Entry 1WXH (X-ray diffraction, 1.90 A resolution); this record covers chain A.

[Chain A]
Protein: NH(3)-dependent NAD(+) synthetase
Source organism: Escherichia coli
Notes: EC 6.3.1.5
UniProtKB: P18843 (NADE_ECOLI); residue numbers follow UniProt; this construct covers 1-275
Amino-acid sequence (275 residues; each row starts with the number of its first residue):
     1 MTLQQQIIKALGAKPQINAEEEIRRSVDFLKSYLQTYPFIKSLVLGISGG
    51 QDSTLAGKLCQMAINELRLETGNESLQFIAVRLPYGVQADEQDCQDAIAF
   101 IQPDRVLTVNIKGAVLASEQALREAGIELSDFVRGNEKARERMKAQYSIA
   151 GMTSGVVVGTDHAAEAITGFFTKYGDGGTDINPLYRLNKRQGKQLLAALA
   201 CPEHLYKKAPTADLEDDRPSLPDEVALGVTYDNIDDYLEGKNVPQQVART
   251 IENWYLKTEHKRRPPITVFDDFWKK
Unresolved in the structure: 1, 88-90, 208-223
Residues lining bound ligands: NAD (nicotinamide-adenine-dinucleotide): Phe132, Asn136, Arg140, Phe170, Phe171, Thr172, Lys173, Val225, Ala226, Leu227, Trp254, His260, Lys261, Ile266
Swiss-Prot annotation at these positions:
  - binding site (deamido-NAD(+)): Tyr33, Asn136, Arg140, Lys173, Asp180, His260, Lys261
  - binding site (ATP): Gly46 to Ser53, Arg82, Gln88, Thr160, Lys189, Thr211
  - binding site (Mg(2+)): Asp52, Glu165
From the paper describing this entry:
  - binding site for NAD: Tyr33, Asn136, Arg140, Val156, Phe170, Lys173, Asp180, His260, Lys261
  - conformationally variable residues (loop rearrangement, order/disorder transition, side-chain flip): Gln88 to Asp90, Phe170, Glu224 to Gly228

[Overview]
Bound to chain A: NAD. Curated annotation (UniProt) lists 7 deamido-NAD+-binding residues, 13 ATP-binding
residues and Mg2+-binding residues Asp52 and Glu165. From the paper: a binding site for NAD at Tyr33, Asn136
and Arg140 among others; conformational variability at Gln88, Phe170 and Glu224.
Chain A is NH(3)-dependent NAD(+) synthetase (Escherichia coli); the structure, E.coli NAD Synthetase, NAD,
was determined by X-ray diffraction, deposited together with 1WXE, 1WXF and 1WXG.
